PDB entry 7OYF | X-ray diffraction, 1.88 A resolution | chains A and B

== Chain A ==
Protein: Depupylase
Organism: Acidothermus cellulolyticus
Notes: EC 3.4.-.-
UniProt: A0LU48 (DOP_ACIC1); residues 1-502 here = UniProt positions 1-502
Amino-acid sequence (508 residues; row label = number of the first residue in the row):
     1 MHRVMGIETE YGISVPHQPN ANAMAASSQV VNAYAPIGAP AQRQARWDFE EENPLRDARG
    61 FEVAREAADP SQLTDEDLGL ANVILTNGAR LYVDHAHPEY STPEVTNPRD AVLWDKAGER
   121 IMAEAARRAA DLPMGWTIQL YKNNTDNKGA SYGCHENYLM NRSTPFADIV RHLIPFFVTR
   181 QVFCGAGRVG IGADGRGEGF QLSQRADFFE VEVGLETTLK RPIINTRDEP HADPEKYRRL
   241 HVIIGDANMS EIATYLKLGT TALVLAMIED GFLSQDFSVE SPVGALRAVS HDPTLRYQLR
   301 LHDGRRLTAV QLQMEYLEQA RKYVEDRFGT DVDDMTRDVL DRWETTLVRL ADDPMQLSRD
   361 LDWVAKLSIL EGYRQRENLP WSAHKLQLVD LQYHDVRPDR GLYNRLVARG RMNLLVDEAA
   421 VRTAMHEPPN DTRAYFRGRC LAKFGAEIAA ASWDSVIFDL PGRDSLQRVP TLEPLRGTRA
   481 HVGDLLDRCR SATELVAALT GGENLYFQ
Not modelled in the structure: 36-43, 51-77
Sequence notes: expression tag (503-508)
UniProt features mapped onto this chain:
  - active site: Asp94 (Proton acceptor)
  - binding site (Mg(2+)): Glu8, Tyr92, Glu99, His155, His241
  - binding site (ATP): Ser101, Thr102, Asn157, Arg239
Ion coordination: Mg2+ site 1: Glu8, Tyr92, Glu99 (together with ADP); Mg2+ site 2: Glu8 (together with ADP); Mg2+ site 3: Glu10, Asp94, Glu99 (shared with Glu71(B) of chain B)
Residues lining bound ligands:
  - ADP (adenosine-5'-diphosphate): Val4, Met5, Gly6, Ile7, Glu8, Arg90, Tyr92, Glu99, Ser101, Thr102, Pro103, Glu104, Asn157, Tyr158, Leu159, Pro230, His231, Ala232, Arg239, His241, Arg433, Trp453, Pro474
  - trifluoromagnesate monohydrate: Glu8, Glu10, Tyr92, Asp94, His95, Glu99, His155, Arg227, Arg239, His241
Reported in the primary citation:
  - contacts within the chain: Trp47-Arg90 (cation-pi contact), Trp47-Trp453 (hydrophobic contact), Arg90-Tyr92 (pi stacking)
  - conformationally variable residues (loop rearrangement, side-chain flip): Trp47, His95
  - binding site for ADP: Arg90
  - catalytic residues: Asp94 (proposed by the authors, not directly observed)
  - Mg2+ coordination: Glu8, Glu10, Tyr92, Glu99, His155, His241
  - binding site for trifluoromagnesate monohydrate: Asp94

== Chain B ==
Protein: Prokaryotic ubiquitin-like protein Pup
UniProt: A0LU49 (PUP_ACIC1); residue numbers follow UniProt; this construct covers 44-71
Amino-acid sequence (28 residues; each row starts with the number of its first residue):
    44 DAILDEIDDV LEENAEEFVR SYIQKGGE
UniProt features mapped onto this chain:
  - cross-link: Glu71 (Isoglutamyl lysine isopeptide (Glu-Lys) (interchain with K-? in acceptor proteins))
Ion coordination: Mg2+: Glu71 (shared with Glu10(A), Asp94(A), Glu99(A) of chain A); trifluoromagnesate monohydrate Mg: Glu71 (together with ADP)

== Chain A / chain B interface ==
Pairs across the interface (77):
  Glu10(A) - Gly70(B)
  Glu10(A) - Glu71(B)  hydrogen bond (side chain-backbone)
  Gly12(A) - Tyr65(B)
  Gly12(A) - Gln67(B)
  Ile13(A) - Gln67(B)  hydrogen bond (backbone-side chain)
  Asp94(A) - Glu71(B)
  His95(A) - Gly69(B)
  His95(A) - Gly70(B)
  His95(A) - Glu71(B)
  Ala96(A) - Lys68(B)
  His97(A) - Gln67(B)
  His97(A) - Lys68(B)  hydrogen bond (side chain-backbone)
  Gln139(A) - Glu55(B)
  Tyr141(A) - Phe61(B)
  Tyr141(A) - Tyr65(B)  hydrophobic
  Asn143(A) - Tyr65(B)
  Thr145(A) - Tyr65(B)
  Asp146(A) - Tyr65(B)
  Asp146(A) - Ile66(B)
  Asp146(A) - Gln67(B)  hydrogen bond (side chain-backbone)
  Lys148(A) - Val62(B)  hydrogen bond (side chain-backbone)
  Lys148(A) - Arg63(B)
  Lys148(A) - Tyr65(B)  hydrogen bond (side chain-backbone)
  Lys148(A) - Ile66(B)
  Ala150(A) - Gln67(B)
  Ser151(A) - Gly69(B)
  Ser151(A) - Gly70(B)  hydrogen bond (backbone-backbone)
  Ser151(A) - Glu71(B)
  Tyr152(A) - Tyr65(B)  hydrogen bond
  Tyr152(A) - Gln67(B)
  Tyr152(A) - Gly70(B)
  Tyr152(A) - Glu71(B)
  Gly153(A) - Glu71(B)  hydrogen bond (backbone-backbone)
  His155(A) - Glu71(B)  hydrogen bond (side chain-backbone)
  Arg205(A) - Glu71(B)  hydrogen bond (side chain-backbone)
  Thr217(A) - Glu71(B)  hydrogen bond
  Thr218(A) - Gly70(B)
  Arg221(A) - Gly70(B)  hydrogen bond (side chain-backbone)
  Arg221(A) - Glu71(B)  hydrogen bond (side chain-backbone)
  Ile369(A) - Leu47(B)
  Gly372(A) - Leu47(B)
  Tyr373(A) - Leu47(B)  hydrogen bond (side chain-backbone)
  Tyr373(A) - Ile50(B)
  Tyr373(A) - Asp51(B)  hydrogen bond
  Arg376(A) - Asp44(B)  hydrogen bond (side chain-backbone)
  Arg376(A) - Leu47(B)
  Arg376(A) - Asp48(B)  salt bridge
  Arg376(A) - Asp51(B)  salt bridge
  His384(A) - Ala58(B)
  His384(A) - Glu59(B)  salt bridge
  His384(A) - Val62(B)
  Lys385(A) - Asp51(B)  salt bridge
  Lys385(A) - Leu54(B)
  Gln387(A) - Val62(B)
  Leu388(A) - Leu54(B)  hydrophobic
  Leu388(A) - Glu55(B)
  Leu388(A) - Ala58(B)  hydrophobic
  Leu388(A) - Phe61(B)  hydrophobic
  Leu388(A) - Val62(B)
  Leu391(A) - Phe61(B)  hydrophobic
  Leu391(A) - Tyr65(B)  hydrophobic
  Gln392(A) - Val53(B)  hydrogen bond (side chain-backbone)
  Gln392(A) - Leu54(B)
  Gln392(A) - Glu55(B)  hydrogen bond (side chain-backbone)
  Arg397(A) - Glu55(B)  salt bridge
  Asp399(A) - Val53(B)
  Arg400(A) - Val53(B)  hydrogen bond (side chain-backbone)
  Arg400(A) - Leu54(B)
  Arg400(A) - Glu55(B)
  Leu402(A) - Ile50(B)  hydrophobic
  Leu402(A) - Val53(B)  hydrophobic
  Arg405(A) - Glu49(B)  salt bridge
  Arg405(A) - Val53(B)
  Leu406(A) - Ile46(B)  hydrophobic
  Arg409(A) - Ile46(B)
  Arg409(A) - Glu49(B)  salt bridge
  Arg411(A) - Ile46(B)
Other interface residues (no listed pair), chain A (47 interface residues in all): Ser14, His17, Ala23, Glu99, Arg227, Val389, Asp395
Other interface residues (no listed pair), chain B (23 interface residues in all): Glu60

== Overview ==
The interface between chain A and chain B involves 47 residues on one side and 23 on the other; the contacts
include 20 hydrogen bonds and 7 salt bridges. Among the polar pairs are Arg376(A)-Asp48(B), Arg376(A)-Asp51(B)
and His384(A)-Glu59(B). The paper reports the catalytic residue Asp94(A); a binding site for ADP at Arg90(A).
Here chain A is Depupylase (Acidothermus cellulolyticus) and chain B is Prokaryotic ubiquitin-like protein
Pup. Entry 7OYF (Crystal structure of depupylase Dop in complex with Pup and ADP/trifluoromagnesate) was
determined by X-ray diffraction together with 7OXV, 7OXY, 7OY3 and 7OYH from the same study.
